Entry 2O5I (X-ray diffraction, 2.50 A resolution); this record covers chains D and E of the 8 polymer chains in the assembly.

Chain D:
Name: DNA-directed RNA polymerase beta' chain
From: Thermus thermophilus
Notes: EC 2.7.7.6
Reference sequence: Q8RQE8 (RPOC_THET8); residue numbers follow UniProt; this construct covers 1-1524
Chain sequence (1524 residues; row label = number of the first residue in the row):
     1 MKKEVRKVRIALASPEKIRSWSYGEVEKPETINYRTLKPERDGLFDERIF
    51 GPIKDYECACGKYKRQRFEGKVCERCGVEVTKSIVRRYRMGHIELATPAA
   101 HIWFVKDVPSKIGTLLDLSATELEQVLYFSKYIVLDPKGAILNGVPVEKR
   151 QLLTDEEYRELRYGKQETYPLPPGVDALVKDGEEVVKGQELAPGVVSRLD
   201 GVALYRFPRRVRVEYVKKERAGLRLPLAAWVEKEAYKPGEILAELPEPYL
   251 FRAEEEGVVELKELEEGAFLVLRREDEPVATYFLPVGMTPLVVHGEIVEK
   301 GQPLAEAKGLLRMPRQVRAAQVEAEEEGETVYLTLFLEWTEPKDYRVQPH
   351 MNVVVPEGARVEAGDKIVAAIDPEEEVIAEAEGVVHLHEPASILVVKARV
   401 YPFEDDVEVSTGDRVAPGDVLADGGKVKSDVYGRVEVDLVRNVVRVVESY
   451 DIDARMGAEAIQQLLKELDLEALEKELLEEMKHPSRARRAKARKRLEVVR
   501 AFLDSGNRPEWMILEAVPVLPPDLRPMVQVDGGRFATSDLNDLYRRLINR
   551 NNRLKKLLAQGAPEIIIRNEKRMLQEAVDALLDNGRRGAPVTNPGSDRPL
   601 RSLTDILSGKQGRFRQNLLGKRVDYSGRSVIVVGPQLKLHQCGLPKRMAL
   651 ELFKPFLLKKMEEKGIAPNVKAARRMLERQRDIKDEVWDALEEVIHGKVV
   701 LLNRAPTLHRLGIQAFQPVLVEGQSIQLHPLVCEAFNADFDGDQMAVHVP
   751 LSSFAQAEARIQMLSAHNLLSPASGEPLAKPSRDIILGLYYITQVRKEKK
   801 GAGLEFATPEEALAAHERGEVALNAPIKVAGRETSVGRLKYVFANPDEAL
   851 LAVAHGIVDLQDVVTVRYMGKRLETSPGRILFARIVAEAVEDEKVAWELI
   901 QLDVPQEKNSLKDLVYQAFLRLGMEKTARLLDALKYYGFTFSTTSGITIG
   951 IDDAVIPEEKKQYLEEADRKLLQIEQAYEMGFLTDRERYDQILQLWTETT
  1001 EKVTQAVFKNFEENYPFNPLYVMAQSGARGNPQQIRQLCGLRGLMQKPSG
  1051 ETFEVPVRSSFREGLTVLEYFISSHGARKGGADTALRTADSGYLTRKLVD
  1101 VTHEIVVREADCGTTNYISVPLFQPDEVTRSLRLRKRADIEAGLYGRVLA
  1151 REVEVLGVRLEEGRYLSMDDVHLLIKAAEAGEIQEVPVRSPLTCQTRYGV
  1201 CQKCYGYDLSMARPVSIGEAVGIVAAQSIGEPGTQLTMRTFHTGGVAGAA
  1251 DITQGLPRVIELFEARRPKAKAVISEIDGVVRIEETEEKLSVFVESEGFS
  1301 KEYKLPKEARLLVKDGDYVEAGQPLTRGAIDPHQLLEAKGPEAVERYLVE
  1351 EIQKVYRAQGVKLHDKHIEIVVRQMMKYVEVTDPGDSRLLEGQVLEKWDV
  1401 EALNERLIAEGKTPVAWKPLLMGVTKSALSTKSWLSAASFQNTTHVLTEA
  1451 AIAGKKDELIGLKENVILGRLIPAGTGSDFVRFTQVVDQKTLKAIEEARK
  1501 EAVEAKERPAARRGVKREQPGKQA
Not modelled in the structure: 1, 208-390, 1237-1254, 1506-1524
Bound ions: Zn2+ site 1: C58, C60, C73, C76; Mg2+: D739, D741, D743 (shared with 1 residue of chain H); Zn2+ site 2: C1112, C1194, C1201, C1204
What the authors report for this chain:
  - conformationally variable residues (domain motion): L540 to L581

Chain E:
Name: DNA-directed RNA polymerase omega chain
From: Thermus thermophilus
Notes: EC 2.7.7.6
Reference sequence: Q8RQE7 (RPOZ_THET8); residues 1-99 here = UniProt positions 1-99
Chain sequence (99 residues; each row starts with the number of its first residue):
     1 MAEPGIDKLFGMVDSKYRLTVVVAKRAQQLLRHGFKNTVLEPEERPKMQT
    51 LEGLFDDPNAVTWAMKELLTGRLVFGENLVPEDRLQKEMERLYPVEREE
Not modelled in the structure: 1, 97-99

Chain D / chain E interface:
Pairs across the interface (84; chain D residue first):
  H640(D) - A2(E)
  H640(D) - E3(E)  salt bridge
  E693(D) - M48(E)
  E693(D) - T50(E)
  H696(D) - M48(E)
  H696(D) - L54(E)
  H696(D) - P58(E)
  H696(D) - N59(E)
  G697(D) - N59(E)
  K698(D) - N59(E)
  R710(D) - Y17(E)
  F754(D) - A24(E)  hydrophobic
  A757(D) - A24(E)  hydrophobic
  E758(D) - T20(E)
  R760(D) - E3(E)  salt bridge
  R760(D) - N59(E)
  R760(D) - T62(E)
  I761(D) - T20(E)
  I761(D) - V23(E)  hydrophobic
  Q762(D) - Y17(E)
  Q762(D) - T20(E)  hydrogen bond
  A766(D) - A2(E)  hydrophobic
  H767(D) - A2(E)
  H767(D) - E3(E)
  H767(D) - I6(E)
  N768(D) - K16(E)
  G923(D) - D7(E)
  M924(D) - D7(E)  hydrogen bond (backbone-side chain)
  M924(D) - F10(E)  hydrophobic
  E925(D) - A2(E)
  E925(D) - E3(E)
  E925(D) - P4(E)
  E925(D) - G5(E)  hydrogen bond (side chain-backbone)
  E925(D) - I6(E)  hydrogen bond (side chain-backbone)
  E925(D) - D7(E)  hydrogen bond (side chain-backbone)
  L1209(D) - K16(E)
  R1213(D) - F10(E)  hydrogen bond (side chain-backbone)
  R1213(D) - V13(E)
  R1213(D) - S15(E)
  R1213(D) - K16(E)
  S1216(D) - S15(E)  hydrogen bond
  S1216(D) - K16(E)  hydrogen bond (side chain-backbone)
  I1217(D) - S15(E)  hydrogen bond (backbone-side chain)
  G1218(D) - Y17(E)
  E1219(D) - Y17(E)  hydrogen bond
  T1476(D) - V21(E)
  F1480(D) - D14(E)
  F1480(D) - R18(E)  hydrogen bond (backbone-side chain)
  F1480(D) - E77(E)
  V1481(D) - R18(E)
  V1481(D) - V21(E)  hydrophobic
  F1483(D) - E77(E)
  T1484(D) - R18(E)
  T1484(D) - V22(E)
  T1484(D) - K25(E)  hydrogen bond (backbone-side chain)
  T1484(D) - G76(E)
  Q1485(D) - V74(E)
  Q1485(D) - F75(E)
  Q1485(D) - G76(E)  hydrogen bond (backbone-backbone)
  Q1485(D) - N78(E)
  Q1485(D) - V80(E)
  Q1485(D) - E82(E)  hydrogen bond
  V1486(D) - V22(E)  hydrophobic
  V1486(D) - Q29(E)
  V1486(D) - V74(E)
  V1487(D) - L73(E)
  V1487(D) - V74(E)  hydrogen bond (backbone-backbone)
  V1487(D) - L79(E)  hydrophobic
  D1488(D) - R26(E)  salt bridge
  D1488(D) - V39(E)
  D1488(D) - M89(E)
  D1488(D) - Y93(E)  hydrogen bond
  Q1489(D) - R72(E)
  K1490(D) - Y93(E)
  T1491(D) - M89(E)  hydrogen bond
  T1491(D) - Y93(E)
  L1492(D) - L79(E)  hydrophobic
  L1492(D) - V80(E)  hydrophobic
  A1494(D) - E88(E)
  A1494(D) - L92(E)  hydrophobic
  I1495(D) - V80(E)  hydrophobic
  I1495(D) - E88(E)
  A1498(D) - R84(E)  hydrogen bond (backbone-side chain)
  A1498(D) - E88(E)
Also at the interface, not in a pair above, chain D (47 interface residues in all): S753, L764, A928, S1210, G1475, D1479, R1499
Also at the interface, not in a pair above, chain E (48 interface residues in all): G11, L19, L31, V61, L85

In short:
47 residues of chain D and 48 residues of chain E are in contact, with 18 hydrogen bonds and 3 salt bridges.
Polar pairs include H640(D)-E3(E), R760(D)-E3(E) and D1488(D)-R26(E). D739(D), D741(D) and D743(D) form the
Mg2+ site. C58(D), C60(D), C73(D) and C76(D) form the Zn2+ site 1. From the paper: conformational variability
at L540(D).
Here chain D is DNA-directed RNA polymerase beta' chain and chain E is DNA-directed RNA polymerase omega
chain, both from Thermus thermophilus. Entry 2O5I (Crystal structure of the T. thermophilus RNA polymerase
elongation complex) was determined by X-ray diffraction.
